7VY6 - chains A and E of the 5 polymer chains in the assembly; structure by electron microscopy, 3.02 A resolution.

# Chain A
Molecule: Capsid protein VP1
From: Coxsackievirus B3
Sequence (284 residues; each row starts with the number of its first residue):
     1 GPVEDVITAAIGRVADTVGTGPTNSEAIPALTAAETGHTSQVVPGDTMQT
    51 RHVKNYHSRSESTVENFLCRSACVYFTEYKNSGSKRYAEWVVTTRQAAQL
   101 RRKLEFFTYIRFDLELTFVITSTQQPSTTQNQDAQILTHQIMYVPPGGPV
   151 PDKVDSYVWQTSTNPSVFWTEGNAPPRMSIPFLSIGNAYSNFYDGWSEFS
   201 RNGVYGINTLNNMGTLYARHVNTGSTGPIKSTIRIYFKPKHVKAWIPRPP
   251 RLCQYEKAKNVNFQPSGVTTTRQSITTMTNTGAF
Disordered / not traced: 1-12, 281-284

# Chain E
Molecule: Complement decay-accelerating factor
From: Homo sapiens
UniProtKB: P08174 (DAF_HUMAN); residues 3-253 here correspond to UniProt positions 35-285 (UniProt number = residue number + 32)
Sequence (257 residues; row label = number of the first residue in the row):
     3 DCGLPPDVPNAQPALEGRTSFPEDTVITYKCEESFVKIPGEKDSVICLKG
    53 SQWSDIEEFCNRSCEVPTRLNSASLKQPYITQNYFPVGTVVEYECRPGYR
   103 REPSLSPKLTCLQNLKWSTAVEFCKKKSCPNPGEIRNGQIDVPGGILFGA
   153 TISFSCNTGYKLFGSTSSFCLISGSSVQWSDPLPECREIYCPAPPQIDNG
   203 IIQGERDHYGYRQSVTYACNKGFTMIGEHSIYCTVNNDEGEWSGPPPECR
   253 GHHHHHH
Disordered / not traced: 3-65, 165-166, 189-259
Sequence notes: expression tag (254-259)
Swiss-Prot annotation at these positions:
  - glycosylation: Asn63 (N-linked (GlcNAc...) asparagine)
Cystine bridges: Cys66-Cys113, Cys97-Cys126, Cys131-Cys172, Cys158-Cys188

# Chain A / chain E interface
Residue-residue contacts (12; chain A residue first):
  Tyr255(A) - Thr121(E)  hydrogen bond (backbone-side chain)
  Glu256(A) - Leu114(E)
  Glu256(A) - Ser120(E)
  Glu256(A) - Thr121(E)
  Gln264(A) - Ser120(E)
  Ser266(A) - Ser106(E)
  Gly267(A) - Ser106(E)  hydrogen bond (backbone-backbone)
  Thr269(A) - Ser106(E)  hydrogen bond (backbone-side chain)
  Thr270(A) - Glu104(E)
  Thr271(A) - Arg102(E)
  Thr271(A) - Glu104(E)  hydrogen bond (backbone-side chain)
  Thr271(A) - Pro105(E)
Other interface residues (no listed pair), chain A (10 interface residues in all): Gln254, Lys257
Other interface residues (no listed pair), chain E (11 interface residues in all): Lys110, Thr112, Val123, Lys127
From the paper, about this interface:
  - interface residues, chain A: Gln254(A), Gln264(A)

# Overview
Chain A and chain E form an interface of 10 and 11 residues respectively, with 4 hydrogen bonds. Among the
polar pairs are Tyr255(A)-Thr121(E), Thr269(A)-Ser106(E) and Thr271(A)-Glu104(E). From the paper: interface
residues Gln254(A) and Gln264(A).
Here chain A is Capsid protein VP1 (Coxsackievirus B3) and chain E is Complement decay-accelerating factor
(Homo sapiens). Entry 7VY6 (Coxsackievirus B3(VP3-234N) incubate with CD55 at pH7.4) was determined by
electron microscopy together with 7VXH, 7VXZ, 7VY0, 7VY5, 7VYK, 7VYL and 3 further entries from the same
study.
